Entry 5S5W (X-ray diffraction, 2.35 A resolution); this record covers chains C and E of the 6 polymer chains in the assembly.

== Chain C ==
Name: Tubulin alpha-1B chain
From: Bos taurus
Reference sequence: P81947 (TBA1B_BOVIN); numbering as in UniProt (aligned over 1-451)
Chain sequence (451 residues; each row starts with the number of its first residue):
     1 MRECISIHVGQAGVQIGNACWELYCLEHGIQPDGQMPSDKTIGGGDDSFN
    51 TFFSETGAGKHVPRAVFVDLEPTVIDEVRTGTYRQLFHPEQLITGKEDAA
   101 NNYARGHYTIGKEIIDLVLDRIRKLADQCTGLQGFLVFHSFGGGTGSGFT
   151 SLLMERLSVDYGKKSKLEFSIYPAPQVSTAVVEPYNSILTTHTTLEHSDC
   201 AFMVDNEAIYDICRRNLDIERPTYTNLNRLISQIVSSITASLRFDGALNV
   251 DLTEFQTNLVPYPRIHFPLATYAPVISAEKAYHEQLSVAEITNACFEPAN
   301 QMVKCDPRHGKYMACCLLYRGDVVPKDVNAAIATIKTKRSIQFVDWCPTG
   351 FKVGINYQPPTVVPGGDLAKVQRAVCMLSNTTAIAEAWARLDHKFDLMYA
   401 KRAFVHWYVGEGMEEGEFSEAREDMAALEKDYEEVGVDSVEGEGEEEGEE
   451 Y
Not modelled in the structure: 441-451
Bound ions: Ca2+ site 1: D39, T41, G44, E55; Ca2+ site 2: Y282 (shared with 1 residue of chain B)
Small-molecule neighbours:
  - GTP (guanosine-5'-triphosphate): G10, Q11, A12, Q15, I16, D69, D98, A99, A100, N101, S140, G142, G143, G144, T145, G146, I171, P173, V177, S178, T179, E183, N206, Y224, L227, N228, I231
  - STV (N-(1,3-benzodioxol-5-ylmethyl)ethanesulfonamide): L248, V250, P325, V328, N329, I332, F351, V353, G354, I355

== Chain E ==
Name: Stathmin-4
From: Rattus norvegicus
Reference sequence: P63043 (STMN4_RAT); residues 5-145 here correspond to UniProt positions 49-189 (UniProt number = residue number + 44)
Chain sequence (143 residues; numbered 3 to 145; the number before each row is that of its first residue):
     3 MADMEVIELNKCTSGQSFEVILKPPSFDGVPEFNASLPRRRDPSLEEIQK
    53 KLEAAEERRKYQEAELLKHLAEKREHEREVIQKAIEENNNFIKMAKEKLA
   103 QKMESNKENREAHLAAMLERLQEKDKHAEEVRKNKELKEEASR
Not modelled in the structure: 3-5, 29-43, 144-145
Sequence notes: initiating methionine (3); expression tag (4)
Swiss-Prot annotation at these positions:
  - modified residue: S46 (Phosphoserine)

== Chain C / chain E interface ==
Residue-residue contacts (33):
  H107(C) with K104(E); M105(E)
  Y108(C) with K104(E); M105(E), hydrophobic; N108(E)
  T109(C) with R112(E)
  K112(C) with M105(E)
  L152(C) with L101(E), hydrophobic
  E155(C) with L101(E); K104(E), salt bridge
  R156(C) with L101(E)
  S158(C) with F93(E); I94(E)
  V159(C) with I94(E); A97(E), hydrophobic; K98(E)
  G162(C) with I94(E)
  K163(C) with N90(E), hydrogen bond (backbone-side chain); F93(E)
  T193(C) with K104(E)
  E196(C) with F93(E)
  H197(C) with F93(E)
  V409(C) with H115(E), hydrogen bond (backbone-side chain)
  G410(C) with R112(E); H115(E)
  E411(C) with N108(E), hydrogen bond (backbone-side chain); R112(E), salt bridge
  G412(C) with N108(E), hydrogen bond (backbone-side chain); N111(E), hydrogen bond (backbone-side chain); R112(E)
  M413(C) with N108(E)
  E414(C) with S107(E), hydrogen bond; N111(E), hydrogen bond
Also at the interface, not in a pair above, chain C (21 interface residues in all): E417
Also at the interface, not in a pair above, chain E (14 interface residues in all): K100

== In short ==
The interface between chain C and chain E involves 21 residues on one side and 14 on the other, with 7
hydrogen bonds and 2 salt bridges. Polar contacts include E155(C)-K104(E), E411(C)-R112(E) and K163(C)-N90(E).
Chain C binds GTP and compound STV.
Here chain C is Tubulin alpha-1B chain (Bos taurus) and chain E is Stathmin-4 (Rattus norvegicus). Entry 5S5W
(Tubulin-Z53860899-complex) was determined by X-ray diffraction, deposited together with 5S4L, 5S4M, 5S4N,
5S4O, 5S4P, 5S4Q and 52 further entries.
